4QL9 - chains D and E of the 5 polymer chains in the assembly; structure by X-ray diffraction, 3.40 A resolution.

[Chain D (and E)]
Name: Alkylhydroperoxide Reductase subunit C
From: Escherichia coli
Notes: fragment: C-terminus truncated form; chain E of this document is another copy of the same molecule, construct and numbering; everything in this record applies to it too
UniProt: C6EK89 (C6EK89_ECOBD); numbering as in UniProt (aligned over 1-182)
Amino-acid sequence (182 residues; numbered 1 to 182; the number before each row is that of its first residue):
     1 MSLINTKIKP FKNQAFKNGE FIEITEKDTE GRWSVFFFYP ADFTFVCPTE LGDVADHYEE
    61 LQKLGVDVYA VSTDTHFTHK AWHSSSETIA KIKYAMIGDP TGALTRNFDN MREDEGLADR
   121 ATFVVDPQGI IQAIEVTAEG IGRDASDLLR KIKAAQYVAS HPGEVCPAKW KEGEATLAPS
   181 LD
Disordered / not traced: 168-182 (chain E: 166-182)

[Interface between chain D and chain E]
Contacting residue pairs (32):
  Phe21(D) - Phe45(E)  hydrophobic
  Ala41(D) - Thr75(E)
  Asp42(D) - Phe77(E)
  Phe43(D) - Phe43(E)  hydrophobic
  Phe43(D) - Phe77(E)
  Phe43(D) - Ala81(E)  hydrophobic
  Phe45(D) - Phe21(E)  hydrophobic
  Phe45(D) - Phe77(E)  hydrophobic
  Phe45(D) - Lys80(E)
  Asp74(D) - Thr75(E)
  Asp74(D) - Thr78(E)
  Thr75(D) - Asp74(E)
  Thr75(D) - Leu117(E)
  Phe77(D) - Asp42(E)
  Phe77(D) - Phe43(E)
  Phe77(D) - Phe45(E)  hydrophobic
  Thr78(D) - Asp74(E)
  Thr78(D) - Thr78(E)
  Lys80(D) - Phe45(E)
  Ala81(D) - Phe43(E)  hydrophobic
  Pro100(D) - Glu115(E)
  Pro100(D) - Gly116(E)
  Thr101(D) - Asp114(E)
  Thr101(D) - Glu115(E)
  Thr101(D) - Gly116(E)
  Glu113(D) - Thr101(E)
  Asp114(D) - Thr101(E)
  Glu115(D) - Pro100(E)
  Glu115(D) - Thr101(E)
  Gly116(D) - Pro100(E)
  Gly116(D) - Thr101(E)
  Leu117(D) - Thr75(E)
Interface residues without a listed pair, chain D (19 interface residues in all): Thr44
Interface residues without a listed pair, chain E (19 interface residues in all): Ala41, Thr44, Glu113

[Summary]
The chain D/chain E interface involves 19 residues from each chain.
Chain D and chain E are both Alkylhydroperoxide Reductase subunit C (Escherichia coli); the structure, Crystal
structure of C-terminus truncated Alkylhydroperoxide Reductase subunit C (AhpC1-182) from E. coli, was
determined by X-ray diffraction together with 4QL7 from the same study.
